Entry 6WXI (electron microscopy, 2.84 A resolution); this record covers chains A and B of the 3 polymer chains in the assembly.

[Chain A (and B)]
Protein: Outer membrane protein TolC
From: Escherichia coli (strain K12)
Notes: chain B of this document is another copy of the same molecule, construct and numbering; everything in this record applies to it too
Reference sequence: P02930 (TOLC_ECOLI); numbering as in UniProt (aligned over 1-493)
Chain sequence (493 residues; each row starts with the number of its first residue):
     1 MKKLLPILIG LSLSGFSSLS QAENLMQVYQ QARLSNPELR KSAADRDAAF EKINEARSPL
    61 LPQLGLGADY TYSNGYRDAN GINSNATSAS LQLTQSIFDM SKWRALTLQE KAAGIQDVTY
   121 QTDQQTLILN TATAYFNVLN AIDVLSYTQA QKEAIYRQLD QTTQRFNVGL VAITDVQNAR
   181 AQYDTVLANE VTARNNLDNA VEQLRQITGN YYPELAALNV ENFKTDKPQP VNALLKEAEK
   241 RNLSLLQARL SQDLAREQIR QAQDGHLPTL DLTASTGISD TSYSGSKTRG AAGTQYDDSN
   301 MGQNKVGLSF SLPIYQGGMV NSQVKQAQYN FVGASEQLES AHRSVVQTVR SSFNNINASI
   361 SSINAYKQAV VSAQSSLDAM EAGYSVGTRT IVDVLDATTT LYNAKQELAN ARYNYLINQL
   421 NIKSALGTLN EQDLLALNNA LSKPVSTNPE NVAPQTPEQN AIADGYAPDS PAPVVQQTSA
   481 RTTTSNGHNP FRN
Unresolved in the structure: 1-22, 451-493
UniProt features mapped onto this chain:
  - mutagenesis: Tyr-384 (Y384F: Partial channel opening. Increases sensitivity to vancomycin, by allowing its passive diffusion across the outer membrane; when associated with E-389), Arg-389 (R389E: Partial channel opening. Increases sensitivity to vancomycin, by allowing its passive diffusion across the outer membrane; when associated with F-382), Asp-393 (D393A: Decreases inhibition by hexaamminecobalt(3+)), Asp-396 (D396A: Decreases inhibition by hexaamminecobalt(3+))
Reported in the primary citation:
  - conformationally variable residues (loop rearrangement): Arg-165 to Asp-175

[How chain A and chain B interact]
Contacting residue pairs (99; chain A residue first):
  Ser-35(A) / Arg-343(B)  hydrogen bond (backbone-side chain)
  Pro-37(A) / Glu-336(B)
  Pro-37(A) / Glu-339(B)
  Pro-37(A) / Ser-340(B)
  Pro-37(A) / Arg-343(B)
  Arg-40(A) / Glu-336(B)  salt bridge
  Lys-41(A) / Gly-333(B)
  Lys-41(A) / Gln-337(B)
  Ala-44(A) / Tyr-329(B)
  Ala-44(A) / Gly-333(B)
  Asp-47(A) / Tyr-329(B)
  Ala-48(A) / Gln-326(B)
  Ala-48(A) / Tyr-329(B)
  Glu-51(A) / Ser-322(B)  hydrogen bond (backbone-side chain)
  Glu-51(A) / Lys-325(B)
  Glu-51(A) / Gln-326(B)  hydrogen bond (backbone-side chain)
  Glu-51(A) / Tyr-329(B)
  Lys-52(A) / Gln-326(B)
  Asn-54(A) / Ser-322(B)
  Glu-55(A) / Met-319(B)
  Glu-55(A) / Ser-322(B)  hydrogen bond (backbone-side chain)
  Glu-55(A) / Gln-326(B)
  Ser-58(A) / Gln-316(B)  hydrogen bond (side chain-backbone)
  Ser-58(A) / Gly-317(B)  hydrogen bond (side chain-backbone)
  Ser-58(A) / Gly-318(B)
  Ser-58(A) / Met-319(B)  hydrogen bond (side chain-backbone)
  Leu-61(A) / Gly-317(B)
  Pro-62(A) / Tyr-315(B)
  Pro-62(A) / Gly-317(B)  hydrogen bond (backbone-backbone)
  Gln-63(A) / Tyr-315(B)
  Gln-63(A) / Gln-316(B)
  Gln-63(A) / Gly-317(B)
  Leu-64(A) / Ile-314(B)  hydrogen bond (backbone-backbone)
  Leu-64(A) / Tyr-315(B)  hydrogen bond (backbone-backbone)
  Gly-65(A) / Leu-312(B)
  Leu-66(A) / Ser-311(B)
  Leu-66(A) / Leu-312(B)  hydrogen bond (backbone-backbone)
  Gly-67(A) / Phe-310(B)
  Ala-68(A) / Ser-309(B)
  Ala-68(A) / Phe-310(B)  hydrogen bond (backbone-backbone)
  Asp-69(A) / Leu-308(B)
  Asp-69(A) / Ser-309(B)
  Tyr-70(A) / Gly-307(B)
  Tyr-70(A) / Leu-308(B)  hydrogen bond (backbone-backbone)
  Tyr-72(A) / Lys-305(B)
  Tyr-72(A) / Val-306(B)  hydrogen bond (backbone-backbone)
  Ser-73(A) / Asn-304(B)
  Asn-74(A) / Gln-303(B)
  Asn-74(A) / Asn-304(B)  hydrogen bond (backbone-backbone)
  Gly-75(A) / Gly-302(B)
  Gly-75(A) / Gln-303(B)
  Tyr-76(A) / Thr-276(B)
  Tyr-76(A) / Ile-278(B)
  Tyr-76(A) / Gly-302(B)  hydrogen bond (backbone-backbone)
  Tyr-76(A) / Gln-303(B)
  Tyr-76(A) / Asn-304(B)
  Arg-77(A) / Ile-278(B)
  Arg-77(A) / Asp-280(B)  salt bridge
  Arg-77(A) / Asn-300(B)  hydrogen bond
  Arg-77(A) / Met-301(B)
  Arg-77(A) / Gly-302(B)
  Asp-78(A) / Met-301(B)
  Ala-79(A) / Met-301(B)  hydrophobic
  Ala-79(A) / Gly-302(B)
  Ala-79(A) / Gln-303(B)
  Thr-174(A) / Ala-379(B)
  Thr-174(A) / Arg-389(B)
  Asp-175(A) / Arg-389(B)  salt bridge
  Gln-177(A) / Ser-376(B)
  Gln-177(A) / Ala-379(B)
  Asn-178(A) / Ser-376(B)  hydrogen bond
  Asn-178(A) / Met-380(B)  hydrogen bond
  Asn-178(A) / Arg-389(B)  hydrogen bond
  Arg-180(A) / Ser-372(B)
  Ala-181(A) / Ser-372(B)
  Ala-181(A) / Ser-376(B)
  Asp-184(A) / Gln-368(B)
  Asp-184(A) / Ala-369(B)
  Asp-184(A) / Ser-372(B)  hydrogen bond
  Ala-188(A) / Tyr-366(B)  hydrophobic
  Val-191(A) / Ala-358(B)
  Val-191(A) / Ser-361(B)
  Val-191(A) / Ser-362(B)
  Asn-195(A) / Asn-354(B)
  Asn-195(A) / Asn-355(B)
  Asn-195(A) / Ala-358(B)
  Asp-198(A) / Asn-354(B)
  Asn-199(A) / Ser-351(B)
  Asn-199(A) / Asn-354(B)
  Asn-199(A) / Asn-355(B)
  Glu-202(A) / Gln-347(B)
  Glu-202(A) / Arg-350(B)
  Gln-203(A) / Gln-347(B)
  Arg-205(A) / Arg-350(B)
  Gln-206(A) / Arg-343(B)
  Gln-206(A) / Gln-347(B)
  Ile-207(A) / Arg-343(B)  hydrogen bond (backbone-side chain)
  Thr-208(A) / Arg-343(B)  hydrogen bond (backbone-side chain)
  Gly-209(A) / Arg-343(B)
Interface residues without a listed pair, chain A (55 interface residues in all): Asn-36, Glu-38, Thr-71, Thr-390, Ile-391, Val-392
Interface residues without a listed pair, chain B (56 interface residues in all): Gly-277, Pro-313, Gln-323, Val-332, Ser-344, Ala-365, Ala-373, Ser-375

[Overview]
The interface between chain A and chain B involves 55 residues on one side and 56 on the other; the contacts
include 23 hydrogen bonds and 3 salt bridges. Polar pairs include Arg-40(A)/Glu-336(B), Arg-77(A)/Asp-280(B)
and Asp-175(A)/Arg-389(B). Curated annotation (UniProt) lists 4 mutagenesis sites on chain A. From the paper:
conformational variability at Arg-165(A).
Chain A and chain B are both Outer membrane protein TolC (Escherichia coli (strain K12)); the structure,
Colicin E1 fragment in nanodisc-embedded TolC, was determined by electron microscopy together with 6WXH from
the same study.
